5FKS - chain A; structure by X-ray diffraction, 1.99 A resolution.

# Chain A
Protein: Endo-1,4-beta-glucanase/xyloglucanase, putative, GLY74A
Organism: Cellvibrio japonicus
Notes: EC 3.2.1.-, 3.2.1.151; fragment: catalytic domain
Reference sequence: B3PKK9 (B3PKK9_CELJU); residue numbers follow UniProt; this construct covers 35-765
Amino-acid sequence (731 residues; each row starts with the number of its first residue):
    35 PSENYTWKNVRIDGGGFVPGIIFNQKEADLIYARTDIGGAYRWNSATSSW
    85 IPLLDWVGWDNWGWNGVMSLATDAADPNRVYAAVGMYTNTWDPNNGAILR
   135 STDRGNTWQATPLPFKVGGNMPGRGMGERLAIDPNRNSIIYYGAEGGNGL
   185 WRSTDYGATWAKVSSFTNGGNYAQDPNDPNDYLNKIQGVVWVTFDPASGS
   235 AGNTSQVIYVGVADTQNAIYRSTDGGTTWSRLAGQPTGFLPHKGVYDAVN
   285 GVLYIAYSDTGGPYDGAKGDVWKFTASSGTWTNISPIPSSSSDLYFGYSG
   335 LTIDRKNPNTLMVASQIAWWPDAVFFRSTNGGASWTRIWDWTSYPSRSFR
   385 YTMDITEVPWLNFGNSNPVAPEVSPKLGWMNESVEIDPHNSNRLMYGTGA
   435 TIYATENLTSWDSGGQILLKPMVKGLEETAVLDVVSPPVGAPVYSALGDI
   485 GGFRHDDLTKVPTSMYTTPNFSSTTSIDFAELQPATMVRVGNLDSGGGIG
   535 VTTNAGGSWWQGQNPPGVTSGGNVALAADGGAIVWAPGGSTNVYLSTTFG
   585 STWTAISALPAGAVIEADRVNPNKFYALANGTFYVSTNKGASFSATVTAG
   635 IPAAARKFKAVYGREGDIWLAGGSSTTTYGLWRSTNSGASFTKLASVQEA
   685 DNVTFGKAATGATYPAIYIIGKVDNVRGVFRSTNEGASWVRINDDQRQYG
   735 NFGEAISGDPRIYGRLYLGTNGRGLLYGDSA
Bound ions: K+ site 1: Glu162, Val226; K+ site 2: Gly300, Tyr329, Ile351

# Overview
Glu162 and Val226 form the K+ site 1. Gly300, Tyr329 and Ile351 coordinate K+ site 2.
Chain A is Endo-1,4-beta-glucanase/xyloglucanase, putative, GLY74A (Cellvibrio japonicus); the structure,
Unraveling the first step of xyloglucan degradation by the soil saprophyte Cellvibrio japonicus through the
functional ..., was determined by X-ray diffraction (same publication as 5FKR, 5FKQ and 5FKT).
